Entry 8G7B (electron microscopy, 3.20 A resolution); this record covers chains E and A of the 5 polymer chains in the assembly.

# Chain E
Molecule: Nanosota-3
Organism: Vicugna pacos
Sequence (138 residues; each row starts with the number of its first residue; numbers below 1 keep their minus sign (Met-1 is residue -1)):
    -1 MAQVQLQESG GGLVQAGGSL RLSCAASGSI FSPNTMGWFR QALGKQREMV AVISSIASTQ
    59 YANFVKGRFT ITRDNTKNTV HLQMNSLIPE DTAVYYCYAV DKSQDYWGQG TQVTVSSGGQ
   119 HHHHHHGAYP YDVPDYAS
Not modelled in the structure: -1 to 0, 116-136
Disulfide bonds: Cys22-Cys95
Ligand contacts: N-acetylglucosamine (NAG; 2-acetamido-2-deoxy-beta-D-glucopyranose): Ser25, Gly26, Ser27, Asn76

# Chain A
Molecule: Spike glycoprotein
Organism: Severe acute respiratory syndrome coronavirus 2
UniProt: P0DTC2 (SPIKE_SARS2); numbering as in UniProt (aligned over 14-1211)
Sequence (1234 residues; numbered 14 to 1247; the number before each row is that of its first residue):
    14 QCVNLTTRTQ LPPAYTNSFT RGVYYPDKVF RSSVLHSTQD LFLPFFSNVT WFHAIHVSGT
    74 NGTKRFDNPV LPFNDGVYFA STEKSNIIRG WIFGTTLDSK TQSLLIVNNA TNVVIKVCEF
   134 QFCNDPFLGV YYHKNNKSWM ESEFRVYSSA NNCTFEYVSQ PFLMDLEGKQ GNFKNLREFV
   194 FKNIDGYFKI YSKHTPINLV RDLPQGFSAL EPLVDLPIGI NITRFQTLLA LHRSYLTPGD
   254 SSSGWTAGAA AYYVGYLQPR TFLLKYNENG TITDAVDCAL DPLSETKCTL KSFTVEKGIY
   314 QTSNFRVQPT ESIVRFPNIT NLCPFGEVFN ATRFASVYAW NRKRISNCVA DYSVLYNSAS
   374 FSTFKCYGVS PTKLNDLCFT NVYADSFVIR GDEVRQIAPG QTGKIADYNY KLPDDFTGCV
   434 IAWNSNNLDS KVGGNYNYLY RLFRKSNLKP FERDISTEIY QAGSTPCNGV EGFNCYFPLQ
   494 SYGFQPTNGV GYQPYRVVVL SFELLHAPAT VCGPKKSTNL VKNKCVNFNF NGLTGTGVLT
   554 ESNKKFLPFQ QFGRDIADTT DAVRDPQTLE ILDITPCSFG GVSVITPGTN TSNQVAVLYQ
   614 GVNCTEVPVA IHADQLTPTW RVYSTGSNVF QTRAGCLIGA EHVNNSYECD IPIGAGICAS
   674 YQTQTNSPAG ARSVASQSII AYTMSLGAEN SVAYSNNSIA IPTNFTISVT TEILPVSMTK
   734 TSVDCTMYIC GDSTECSNLL LQYGSFCTQL NRALTGIAVE QDKNTQEVFA QVKQIYKTPP
   794 IKDFGGFNFS QILPDPSKPS KRSPIEDLLF NKVTLADAGF IKQYGDCLGD IAARDLICAQ
   854 KFNGLTVLPP LLTDEMIAQY TSALLAGTIT SGWTFGAGPA LQIPFPMQMA YRFNGIGVTQ
   914 NVLYENQKLI ANQFNSAIGK IQDSLSSTPS ALGKLQDVVN QNAQALNTLV KQLSSNFGAI
   974 SSVLNDILSR LDPPEAEVQI DRLITGRLQS LQTYVTQQLI RAAEIRASAN LAATKMSECV
  1034 LGQSKRVDFC GKGYHLMSFP QSAPHGVVFL HVTYVPAQEK NFTTAPAICH DGKAHFPREG
  1094 VFVSNGTHWF VTQRNFYEPQ IITTDNTFVS GNCDVVIGIV NNTVYDPLQP ELDSFKEELD
  1154 KYFKNHTSPD VDLGDISGIN ASVVNIQKEI DRLNEVAKNL NESLIDLQEL GKYEQYIKGS
  1214 GYIPEAPRDG QAYVRKDGEW VLLSTFLGHH HHHH
Not modelled in the structure: 181-183, 308-317, 593-1247
Disulfide bonds: Cys15-Cys136, Cys131-Cys166, Cys291-Cys301, Cys336-Cys361, Cys379-Cys432, Cys480-Cys488, Cys538-Cys590
Covalently attached groups: N-acetylglucosamine (NAG) linked to Asn331, Asn343
Construct notes: conflict Gly614 (Asp in P0DTC2), Ala682 (Arg in P0DTC2), Gly683 (Arg in P0DTC2), Pro817 (Phe in P0DTC2), Pro892 (Ala in P0DTC2), Pro899 (Ala in P0DTC2), Pro942 (Ala in P0DTC2), Pro986 (Lys in P0DTC2), Pro987 (Val in P0DTC2); expression tag (1212-1247)
UniProt features mapped onto this chain:
  - region: Asn280 to Cys301 (Putative superantigen), Arg403 to Asp405 (Integrin-binding motif), Asn448 to Phe456 (Immunodominant HLA epitope recognized by the CD8+), Pro681, Ala684 (Putative superantigen), Ser816 to Tyr837 (Fusion peptide 1), Lys835 to Phe855 (Fusion peptide 2), Asp1163 to Glu1202 (Heptad repeat 2)
  - site (Cleavage): Arg685, Ser686, Arg815, Ser816
  - glycosylation: Asn17 (N-linked (GlcNAc...) (complex) asparagine), Asn61 (N-linked (GlcNAc...) (hybrid) asparagine), Asn74 (N-linked (GlcNAc...) (complex) asparagine), Asn122 (N-linked (GlcNAc...) (hybrid) asparagine), Asn149 (N-linked (GlcNAc...) (complex) asparagine), Asn165 (N-linked (GlcNAc...) (complex) asparagine), Asn234 (N-linked (GlcNAc...) (high mannose) asparagine), Asn282 (N-linked (GlcNAc...) (complex) asparagine), Thr323 (O-linked (GalNAc) threonine), Ser325 (O-linked (HexNAc...) serine), Asn331 (N-linked (GlcNAc...) (complex) asparagine), Asn343 (N-linked (GlcNAc...) (complex) asparagine), Asn603 (N-linked (GlcNAc...) (hybrid) asparagine), Asn616 (N-linked (GlcNAc...) (complex) asparagine), Asn657 (N-linked (GlcNAc...) (complex) asparagine), Thr676 (O-linked (GlcNAc...) threonine), Thr678 (O-linked (GlcNAc...) threonine), Asn709 (N-linked (GlcNAc...) (high mannose) asparagine), Asn717 (N-linked (GlcNAc...) (hybrid) asparagine), Asn801 (N-linked (GlcNAc...) (hybrid) asparagine) and 6 more in UniProt
  - natural variant: Leu18 (L18F: In strain: Beta/B.1.351, Gamma/P.1 and 1 more), Thr19 (T19I: In strain: Omicron/BQ.1.1, Omicron/XBB.1.5 and 1 more; T19R: In strain: Delta/B.1.617.2, Omicron/BA.2 and 4 more), Thr20 (T20N: In strain: Gamma/P.1), Leu24 to Ala27 (sequence variant, change not given here; In strain: Omicron/BA.2, Omicron/BA.2.12.1 and 6 more), Pro26 (P26S: In strain: Gamma/P.1), Gln52 (Q52H: In strain: Omicron/EG.5.1), Ala67 (A67V: In strain: Eta/B.1.525, Omicron/BA.1), His69 to Val70 (deletion: In strain: Alpha/B.1.1.7, Eta/B.1.525 and 5 more), Gly75 (G75V: In strain: Lambda/C.37), Thr76 (T76I: In strain: Lambda/C.37), Asp80 (D80A: In strain: Beta/B.1.351), Val83 (V83A: In strain: Omicron/XBB.1.5, Omicron/EG.5.1), 79 further natural variant entries in UniProt
  - mutagenesis: His69 to Val70 (Increased incorporation of cleaved spike into virions), Asn121 (N121Q: Partial loss of biliverdin affinity), Arg190 (R190K: Partial loss of biliverdin affinity), Asn234 (N234Q: Increased resistance to neutralizing antibodies), Asn331 (N331Q: Reduced viral infectivity), Asn343 (N343Q: Reduced viral infectivity), Leu452 (L452R: Increased resistance to neutralizing antibodies. Decreases HLA binding to NF9 epitope. Increased binding affinity to human ACE2), Tyr453 (Y453F: Decreased HLA binding to NF9 epitope. Increased binding affinity to human ACE2), Ala475 (A475V: Increased resistance to neutralizing antibodies), Val483 (V483A: Increased resistance to neutralizing antibodies), Glu484 (E484D: Increased replication in human TMEM106B overexpressing cells), Phe490 (F490L: Increased resistance to neutralizing antibodies and human covalescent sera neutralization), 11 further mutagenesis entries in UniProt

# Interface between chain E and chain A
Pairs across the interface (46; chain E residue first):
  Gln1(E) with Arg346(A)
  Val2(E) with Arg346(A)
  Phe37(E) with Leu452(A), hydrophobic
  Gln39(E) with Tyr449(A)
  Lys43(E) with Tyr449(A)
  Gln44(E) with Tyr449(A)
  Arg45(E) with Tyr449(A); Asn450(A)
  Met47(E) with Phe490(A), hydrophobic; Leu492(A)
  Val50(E) with Thr470(A); Phe490(A), hydrophobic
  Thr57(E) with Asn481(A); Gly482(A), hydrogen bond (side chain-backbone)
  Gln58(E) with Thr470(A), hydrogen bond (side chain-backbone); Glu471(A); Ile472(A), hydrogen bond (side chain-backbone); Gly482(A), hydrogen bond (backbone-backbone); Phe490(A)
  Tyr59(E) with Ile472(A); Gly482(A), hydrogen bond (backbone-backbone); Val483(A); Glu484(A), hydrogen bond (backbone-backbone)
  Ala60(E) with Glu484(A)
  Asn61(E) with Glu484(A), hydrogen bond (side chain-backbone); Gly485(A)
  Phe62(E) with Glu484(A)
  Lys64(E) with Val483(A)
  Tyr96(E) with Tyr351(A), hydrogen bond; Leu452(A)
  Val98(E) with Ile468(A), hydrophobic
  Asp99(E) with Ile468(A)
  Lys100(E) with Arg466(A), hydrogen bond (backbone-side chain)
  Ser101(E) with Ala352(A); Trp353(A); Asn354(A); Arg466(A), hydrogen bond (backbone-side chain)
  Gln102(E) with Arg346(A); Ala348(A); Ala352(A); Asn354(A); Arg466(A)
  Asp103(E) with Ser349(A), hydrogen bond; Tyr351(A)
  Tyr104(E) with Arg346(A)
  Trp105(E) with Asn450(A), hydrogen bond (side chain-backbone)
Interface residues without a listed pair, chain E (27 interface residues in all): Thr33, Ser56
Interface residues without a listed pair, chain A (24 interface residues in all): Phe347, Pro491

# Summary
27 residues of chain E face 24 of chain A across their interface, with 12 hydrogen bonds. Polar contacts
include Thr57(E)-Gly482(A), Gln58(E)-Thr470(A) and Gln58(E)-Ile472(A). Chain E binds N-acetylglucosamine.
Covalently linked N-acetylglucosamine: at Asn331(A) and Asn343(A). UniProt lists 23 mutagenesis sites on chain
A.
Here chain E is Nanosota-3 (Vicugna pacos) and chain A is Spike glycoprotein (Severe acute respiratory
syndrome coronavirus 2). Entry 8G7B (SARS-CoV-2 spike/Nb3 complex with 1 RBD up and 2 Nb3 (local refinement))
was determined by electron microscopy.
